PDB entry 5L5O | X-ray diffraction, 2.60 A resolution | chains B and C of the 28 polymer chains in the assembly

== Chain B ==
Name: Proteasome subunit alpha type-3
Source organism: Saccharomyces cerevisiae (strain ATCC 204508 / S288c)
Notes: EC 3.4.25.1
Reference sequence: P23638 (PSA3_YEAST); residues 0-257 here correspond to UniProt positions 1-258 (UniProt number = residue number + 1)
Sequence (258 residues; each row starts with the number of its first residue; numbering starts at 0):
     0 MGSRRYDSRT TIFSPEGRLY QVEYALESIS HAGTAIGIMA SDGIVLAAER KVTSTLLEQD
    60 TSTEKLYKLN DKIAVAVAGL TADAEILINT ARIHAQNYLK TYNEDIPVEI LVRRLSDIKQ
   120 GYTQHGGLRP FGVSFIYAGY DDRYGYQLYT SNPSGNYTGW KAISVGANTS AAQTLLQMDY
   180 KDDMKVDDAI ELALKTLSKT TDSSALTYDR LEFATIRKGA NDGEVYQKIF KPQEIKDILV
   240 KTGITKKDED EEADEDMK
Unresolved in the structure: 0, 245-257
Curated features (UniProtKB/Swiss-Prot):
  - cross-link (Glycyl lysine isopeptide (Lys-Gly)): Lys99 (interchain with G-Cter in ubiquitin), Lys198 (interchain with G-Cter in ubiquitin), Lys230 (interchain with G-Cter in ubiquitin)

== Chain C ==
Name: Proteasome subunit alpha type-4
Source organism: Saccharomyces cerevisiae (strain ATCC 204508 / S288c)
Notes: EC 3.4.25.1
Reference sequence: P40303 (PSA4_YEAST); residues -1 to 252 here correspond to UniProt positions 1-254 (UniProt number = residue number + 2)
Sequence (254 residues; each row starts with the number of its first residue; numbers below 1 keep their minus sign (Met-1 is residue -1)):
    -1 MSGYDRALSI FSPDGHIFQV EYALEAVKRG TCAVGVKGKN CVVLGCERRS TLKLQDTRIT
    59 PSKVSKIDSH VVLSFSGLNA DSRILIEKAR VEAQSHRLTL EDPVTVEYLT RYVAGVQQRY
   119 TQSGGVRPFG VSTLIAGFDP RDDEPKLYQT EPSGIYSSWS AQTIGRNSKT VREFLEKNYD
   179 RKEPPATVEE CVKLTVRSLL EVVQTGAKNI EITVVKPDSD IVALSSEEIN QYVTQIEQEK
   239 QEQQEQDKKK KSNH
Unresolved in the structure: -1 to 0, 241-252
Curated features (UniProtKB/Swiss-Prot):
  - modified residue: Thr58 (Phosphothreonine)

== How chain B and chain C interact ==
Residue-residue contacts (70):
  Arg3(B) with Arg4(C), hydrogen bond (backbone-side chain)
  Asp6(B) with Tyr2(C), hydrogen bond; Arg4(C), salt bridge
  Arg8(B) with Arg4(C)
  Thr10(B) with Leu6(C); Arg125(C)
  Ile11(B) with Gln17(C)
  Phe12(B) with Gln17(C); Tyr20(C), hydrophobic; Ala21(C), hydrophobic; Leu76(C), hydrophobic; Arg125(C); Pro126(C); Gly128(C)
  Ser13(B) with Tyr20(C)
  Pro14(B) with Tyr20(C), hydrophobic; Glu23(C)
  Glu15(B) with Glu23(C); Arg27(C), hydrogen bond (backbone-side chain)
  Gly16(B) with Tyr20(C); Glu23(C); Ala24(C); Arg27(C), hydrogen bond (backbone-side chain)
  Arg17(B) with Arg27(C)
  Leu18(B) with Arg125(C)
  Met38(B) with Asp54(C)
  Arg112(B) with Arg81(C)
  Ser115(B) with Arg81(C), hydrogen bond (backbone-side chain)
  Asp116(B) with Arg81(C), salt bridge
  Gln119(B) with Ala78(C); Asp79(C); Ile82(C)
  Thr122(B) with Arg125(C), hydrogen bond (backbone-side chain)
  Gln123(B) with Tyr118(C); Gly123(C); Val124(C); Arg125(C), hydrogen bond (backbone-backbone); Phe127(C)
  His124(B) with Gly123(C); Val124(C)
  Gly125(B) with Tyr2(C); Gly123(C)
  Gly126(B) with Tyr2(C)
  Tyr143(B) with Arg56(C), hydrogen bond (backbone-side chain); Ile57(C), hydrophobic
  Tyr145(B) with Arg56(C), hydrogen bond (backbone-side chain)
  Gln146(B) with Ile57(C)
  Leu147(B) with Ile57(C)
  Tyr148(B) with Ile57(C)
  Ser153(B) with Ala78(C)
  Gly154(B) with Ala78(C); Arg81(C), hydrogen bond (backbone-side chain)
  Asn155(B) with Asn77(C); Ala78(C)
  Tyr156(B) with Pro59(C), hydrophobic; Arg81(C)
  Gly158(B) with Gln53(C); Asp54(C), hydrogen bond (backbone-backbone); Thr58(C), hydrogen bond (backbone-side chain)
  Trp159(B) with Leu50(C), hydrophobic; Lys51(C); Leu52(C); Gln53(C); Asp54(C)
  Lys160(B) with Leu52(C), hydrogen bond (backbone-backbone); Gln53(C); Asp54(C)
  Ala161(B) with Leu52(C)
  Leu175(B) with Leu52(C)
  Gln176(B) with Leu52(C)
Also at the interface, not in a pair above, chain B (41 interface residues in all): Glu108, Thr157, Gln172, Tyr179

== Overview ==
41 residues of chain B and 31 residues of chain C are in contact; the contacts include 13 hydrogen bonds and 2
salt bridges. Polar pairs include Asp6(B)-Arg4(C), Asp116(B)-Arg81(C) and Arg3(B)-Arg4(C).
Here chain B is Proteasome subunit alpha type-3 and chain C is Proteasome subunit alpha type-4, both from
Saccharomyces cerevisiae (strain ATCC 204508 / S288c). Entry 5L5O (Yeast 20S proteasome with human beta5i
(1-138) and human beta6 (97-111; 118-133) in complex with epoxyketone ...) was determined by X-ray
diffraction, deposited together with 5L52, 5L54, 5L55, 5L5A, 5L5B, 5L5D and 30 further entries.
